Entry 4ZAK (X-ray diffraction, 2.82 A resolution); this record covers chains A and D of the 4 polymer chains in the assembly.

[Chain A]
Molecule: Antigen-presenting glycoprotein CD1d1
Organism: Mus musculus
Reference sequence: P11609 (CD1D1_MOUSE); residues 1-279 here correspond to UniProt positions 19-297 (UniProt number = residue number + 18)
Sequence (285 residues; row label = number of the first residue in the row):
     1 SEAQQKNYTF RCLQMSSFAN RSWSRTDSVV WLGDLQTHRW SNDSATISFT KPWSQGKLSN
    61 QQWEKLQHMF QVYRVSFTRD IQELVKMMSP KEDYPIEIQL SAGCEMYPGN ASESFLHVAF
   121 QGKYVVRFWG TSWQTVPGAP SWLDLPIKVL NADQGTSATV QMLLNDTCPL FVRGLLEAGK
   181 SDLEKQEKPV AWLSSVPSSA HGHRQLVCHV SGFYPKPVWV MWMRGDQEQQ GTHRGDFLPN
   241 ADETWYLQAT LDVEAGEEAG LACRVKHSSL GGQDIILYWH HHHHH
Unresolved in the structure: 1-6, 198-203, 280-285
Differences from the reference sequence: conflict His201 (Asp219 in P11609); expression tag (280-285)
UniProt features mapped onto this chain:
  - binding site (a D-galactosylceramide): Asp80, Asp153 to Thr156
  - glycosylation (N-linked (GlcNAc...) asparagine): Asn7, Asn20, Asn42, Asn110, Asn165
Disulfide bonds: Cys104-Cys168, Cys208-Cys263
Glycans and other covalent adducts: N-acetylglucosamine (NAG) linked to Asn20, Asn42, Asn165
Ligand contacts: 4LX (N-[(2S,3S,4R)-1-(alpha-D-galactopyranosyloxy)-3,4-dihydroxyoctadecan-2-yl]hexacosanethioamide): Phe10, Cys12, Gln14, Ser28, Val30, His38, Trp40, Ile47, Trp63, Leu66, Met69, Phe70, Val72, Tyr73, Ser76, Phe77, Asp80, Ile81, Leu84, Val85, Ile98, Leu100, Ala102, Gly103, Leu116, Val118, Phe120, Trp133, Trp142, Leu143, Pro146, Leu150, Asp153, Gly155, Thr156, Thr159, Val160, Leu163, Leu164, Thr167, Cys168, Phe171
Reported in the primary citation:
  - binding site for 4LX: Thr156

[Chain D]
Molecule: T cell antigen receptor beta chain 8.2, T-cell receptor beta-2 chain C region, Protein Trbc2
Organism: Mus musculus
Reference sequence: chimeric construct of A0A075B5J4, A0A5B9: residues 113-129 from A0A075B5J4 (A0A075B5J4_MOUSE) positions 2-18 (UniProt number = residue number - 111); residues 130-240 from A0A5B9 positions 18-128 (UniProt number = residue number - 112)
Sequence (241 residues; each row starts with the number of its first residue; numbering starts at 0):
     0 MEAAVTQSPR NKVAVTGGKV TLSCNQTNNH NNMYWYRQDT GHGLRLIHYS YGAGSTEKGD
    60 IPDGYKASRP SQENFSLILE LATPSQTSVY FCASGDEGYT QYFGPGTRLL VLEDLRNVTP
   120 PKVSLFEPSK AEISHTQKAT LVCLATGFYP DHVELSWWVN GKEVHSGVCT DPQPLKEQPA
   180 LNDSRYSLSS RLRVSATFWQ NPRNHFRCQV QFYGLSENDE WTQDRAKPVT QIVSAEAWGR
   240 A
Unresolved in the structure: 0-1
Differences from the reference sequence: engineered mutation Cys168 (Ser56 in A0A5B9), Ser186 (Cys74 in A0A5B9)
Disulfide bonds: Cys23-Cys91, Cys142-Cys207

[Interface between chain A and chain D]
Residue-residue contacts (8):
  Glu83(A) with Tyr48(D), hydrogen bond; Tyr50(D), hydrogen bond
  Lys86(A) with Tyr48(D), hydrogen bond; Tyr50(D); Glu56(D)
  Met87(A) with Tyr50(D), hydrophobic
  Lys148(A) with Glu96(D)
  Ala152(A) with Glu96(D)
Other interface residues (no listed pair), chain A (8 interface residues in all): Ser89, Leu145, Val149
Other interface residues (no listed pair), chain D (7 interface residues in all): Asn30, Ser54, Gly97

[Summary]
The interface between chain A and chain D involves 8 residues on one side and 7 on the other, with 3 hydrogen
bonds. Polar contacts include Glu83(A)-Tyr48(D), Glu83(A)-Tyr50(D) and Lys86(A)-Tyr48(D). Chain A binds
compound 4LX. Covalently linked N-acetylglucosamine: at Asn20(A), Asn42(A) and Asn165(A). From the paper: a
binding site for 4LX at Thr156(A).
Chain A is Antigen-presenting glycoprotein CD1d1 and chain D is T cell antigen receptor beta chain 8.2, T-cell
receptor beta-2 chain C region, Protein Trbc2, both from Mus musculus; the structure, Crystal structure of the
mCD1d/DB06-1/iNKTCR ternary complex, was determined by X-ray diffraction.
